PDB entry 7TMP | electron microscopy, 3.30 A resolution | chains I and J of the 15 polymer chains in the assembly

Chain I:
Name: V-ATPase subunit E
Source organism: Saccharomyces cerevisiae
Reference sequence: A0A6A5Q7Y8 (A0A6A5Q7Y8_YEASX); residues 1-233 here = UniProt positions 1-233
Amino-acid sequence (233 residues; numbered 1 to 233; the number before each row is that of its first residue):
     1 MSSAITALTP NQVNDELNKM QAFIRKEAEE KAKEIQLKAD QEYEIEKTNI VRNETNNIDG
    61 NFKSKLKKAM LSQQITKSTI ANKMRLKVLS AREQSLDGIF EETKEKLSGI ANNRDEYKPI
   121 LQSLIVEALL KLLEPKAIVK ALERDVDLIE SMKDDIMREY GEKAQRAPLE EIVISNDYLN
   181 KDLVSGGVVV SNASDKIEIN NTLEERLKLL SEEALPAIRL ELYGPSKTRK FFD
Not modelled in the structure: 1-14, 232-233

Chain J:
Name: V-type proton ATPase subunit G
Source organism: Saccharomyces cerevisiae
Reference sequence: A0A6L0ZI53 (A0A6L0ZI53_YEASX); residues 1-114 here = UniProt positions 1-114
Amino-acid sequence (114 residues; numbered 1 to 114; the number before each row is that of its first residue):
     1 MSQKNGIATL LQAEKEAHEI VSKARKYRQD KLKQAKTDAA KEIDSYKIQK DKELKEFEQK
    61 NAGGVGELEK KAEAGVQGEL AEIKKIAEKK KDDVVKILIE TVIKPSAEVH INAL
Not modelled in the structure: 1-4, 113-114

How chain I and chain J interact:
Residue-residue contacts - 72 pairs, chain I then chain J:
  D15(I) - I7(J)
  D15(I) - A8(J)
  E16(I) - I7(J)
  N18(I) - L11(J)
  K19(I) - L11(J)
  A22(I) - L11(J)
  A22(I) - E14(J)
  A22(I) - K15(J)
  F23(I) - E14(J)
  R25(I) - H18(J)
  K26(I) - E14(J)
  K26(I) - H18(J)
  E29(I) - H18(J)
  E29(I) - V21(J)
  E30(I) - V21(J)
  K33(I) - V21(J)
  K33(I) - R25(J)
  Q36(I) - R25(J)
  L37(I) - R28(J)
  D40(I) - Q29(J)
  D40(I) - L32(J)
  Q41(I) - L32(J)
  E44(I) - L32(J)
  E44(I) - K36(J)
  K47(I) - K36(J)
  V51(I) - A40(J)  hydrophobic
  V51(I) - I43(J)
  T55(I) - I43(J)
  T55(I) - K47(J)
  I58(I) - K47(J)
  V88(I) - V76(J)  hydrophobic
  R92(I) - I83(J)
  S95(I) - A87(J)
  I99(I) - K91(J)
  I99(I) - V94(J)  hydrophobic
  I99(I) - V95(J)
  I99(I) - L98(J)  hydrophobic
  F100(I) - L98(J)  hydrophobic
  E102(I) - V95(J)
  T103(I) - V95(J)
  T103(I) - L98(J)
  T103(I) - I99(J)
  K106(I) - I99(J)
  L107(I) - I99(J)  hydrophobic
  L107(I) - V102(J)  hydrophobic
  I120(I) - I103(J)  hydrophobic
  S123(I) - P105(J)
  L124(I) - P105(J)  hydrophobic
  E127(I) - P105(J)
  E127(I) - S106(J)
  L130(I) - A107(J)
  L130(I) - E108(J)
  L130(I) - V109(J)  hydrophobic
  L133(I) - V109(J)  hydrophobic
  K163(I) - A107(J)
  K163(I) - V109(J)
  A164(I) - V109(J)  hydrophobic
  L203(I) - V102(J)  hydrophobic
  R206(I) - T101(J)
  R206(I) - V102(J)  hydrogen bond (side chain-backbone)
  R206(I) - P105(J)
  L210(I) - L98(J)  hydrophobic
  L210(I) - T101(J)
  L210(I) - V102(J)  hydrophobic
  I218(I) - V94(J)  hydrophobic
  I218(I) - L98(J)  hydrophobic
  E221(I) - K90(J)
  L222(I) - I86(J)
  L222(I) - K90(J)
  L222(I) - V94(J)  hydrophobic
  Y223(I) - I83(J)
  Y223(I) - I86(J)  hydrophobic
Other interface residues (no listed pair), chain I (55 interface residues in all): A32, T48, R52, D59, F62, M84, K87, A91, V126, K131, L207
Other interface residues (no listed pair), chain J (42 interface residues in all): L10, A17, S22, A39, D51, L54, A72, E79, K104

In short:
55 residues of chain I face 42 of chain J across their interface, with 1 hydrogen bond. Its one
hydrogen-bonded contact is R206(I)-V102(J).
Here chain I is V-ATPase subunit E and chain J is V-type proton ATPase subunit G, both from Saccharomyces
cerevisiae. Entry 7TMP (V1 complex lacking subunit C from Saccharomyces cerevisiae, State 2) was determined by
electron microscopy (same publication as 7TMM, 7TMO, 7TMQ, 7TMR, 7TMS and 7TMT).
